8QH1 - chains H and L of the 3 polymer chains in the assembly; structure by X-ray diffraction, 2.65 A resolution.

Chain H:
Name: Cv2.3194 heavy chain
Organism: Homo sapiens
Chain sequence (229 residues; each row starts with the number of its first residue):
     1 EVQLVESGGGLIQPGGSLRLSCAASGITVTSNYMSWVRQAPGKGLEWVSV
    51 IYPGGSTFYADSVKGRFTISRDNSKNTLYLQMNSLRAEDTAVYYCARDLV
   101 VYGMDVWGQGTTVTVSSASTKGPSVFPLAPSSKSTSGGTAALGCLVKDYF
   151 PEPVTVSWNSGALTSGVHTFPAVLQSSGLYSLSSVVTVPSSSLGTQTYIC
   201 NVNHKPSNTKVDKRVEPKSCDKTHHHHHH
Unresolved in the structure: 136-137, 220-229
Disulfides: Cys22-Cys95, Cys144-Cys200

Chain L:
Name: IGK@ protein
Organism: Homo sapiens
UniProtKB: Q6PJF2 (Q6PJF2_HUMAN); aligned to UniProt positions 21-231 over residues 1-211 (the alignment contains insertions or deletions, so no single offset holds)
Chain sequence (211 residues; row label = number of the first residue in the row):
     1 EIVLTQSPGTLSLSPGERATLSCRASQSVSSSYLAWYQQKPGQAPRLLIY
    51 GASSRATGIPGRFSGSGSGTDFTLTISRLEPEDFAIYYCQQGVTFGGGTK
   101 VEIKRTVAAPSVFIFPPSDEQLKSGTASVVCLLNNFYPREAKVQWKVDNA
   151 LQSGNSQESVTEQDSKDSTYSLSSTLTLSKADYEKHKVYACEVTHQGLSS
   201 PVTKSFNRGEC
Unresolved in the structure: 211
Disulfides: Cys23-Cys89, Cys131-Cys191
Sequence notes: conflict Gly9 (Ala29 in Q6PJF2), Ser28 (Ile48 in Q6PJF2), Ser32 (Ala52 in Q6PJF2), Ile49 (Met69 in Q6PJF2), Tyr50 (Phe70 in Q6PJF2), Ala52 (Ser72 in Q6PJF2), Gly61 (Asp81 in Q6PJF2), Ile86 (Val106 in Q6PJF2), Gly92 (Gln116 in Q6PJF2), Val93 (Gly117 in Q6PJF2), Gly97 (Pro121 in Q6PJF2), Glu102 (Asp126 in Q6PJF2)

Chain H / chain L interface:
Pairs across the interface - 63 pairs, chain H then chain L:
  Gln39(H) with Gln39(L), hydrogen bond; Tyr88(L), hydrogen bond
  Gly44(H) with Tyr88(L)
  Leu45(H) with Pro45(L), hydrophobic; Tyr88(L), hydrophobic; Phe95(L)
  Trp47(H) with Val93(L)
  Tyr94(H) with Gln39(L); Gln43(L), hydrogen bond (side chain-backbone); Ala44(L), hydrophobic
  Val100(H) with Tyr33(L), hydrophobic
  Val101(H) with Ser32(L); Tyr50(L); Gly51(L)
  Tyr102(H) with Leu47(L); Tyr50(L)
  Gly103(H) with Tyr37(L); Tyr50(L)
  Met104(H) with Tyr37(L), hydrogen bond (backbone-side chain); Leu47(L); Gln90(L); Gly92(L)
  Asp105(H) with Leu47(L)
  Trp107(H) with Pro45(L)
  Gly108(H) with Ala44(L)
  Val125(H) with Glu120(L)
  Phe126(H) with Ser118(L); Glu120(L); Gln121(L)
  Pro127(H) with Ser118(L)
  Leu128(H) with Phe115(L); Val130(L), hydrophobic
  Ala129(H) with Phe115(L)
  Ser132(H) with Glu210(L)
  Thr135(H) with Lys204(L), hydrogen bond
  Thr139(H) with Phe113(L)
  Ala141(H) with Phe113(L), hydrophobic; Phe115(L); Leu132(L), hydrophobic
  Leu145(H) with Ser128(L)
  Lys147(H) with Gln121(L); Ser128(L)
  His168(H) with Asn134(L); Asn135(L), hydrogen bond; Asp164(L); Ser171(L), hydrogen bond
  Phe170(H) with Leu132(L), hydrophobic; Ser159(L); Thr161(L); Ser171(L); Leu172(L); Ser173(L)
  Pro171(H) with Ser159(L), hydrogen bond (backbone-side chain); Val160(L)
  Val173(H) with Gln157(L); Ser159(L)
  Leu174(H) with Gln157(L), hydrogen bond (backbone-side chain)
  Gln175(H) with Gln157(L)
  Ser183(H) with Ser173(L), hydrogen bond
  Val185(H) with Leu132(L), hydrophobic
  Thr187(H) with Asn134(L)
  Lys213(H) with Glu120(L), salt bridge
  Lys218(H) with Asp119(L), salt bridge
Other interface residues (no listed pair), chain H (40 interface residues in all): Val37, Lys43, Ala140, Leu142, Thr169
Other interface residues (no listed pair), chain L (39 interface residues in all): Ala35, Thr126, Glu158

Overview:
40 residues of chain H face 39 of chain L across their interface; the contacts include 10 hydrogen bonds and 2
salt bridges. Among the polar pairs are Lys213(H)-Glu120(L), Lys218(H)-Asp119(L) and Gln39(H)-Gln39(L).
Here chain H is Cv2.3194 heavy chain and chain L is IGK@ protein, both from Homo sapiens. Entry 8QH1 (Crystal
structure of the SARS-CoV-2 RBD from the Omicron BA4 variant with the antibody Cv2.3194) was determined by
X-ray diffraction together with 8QH0 from the same study.
